5SVX - chains A and B; structure by X-ray diffraction, 1.56 A resolution.

# Chain A
Protein: MORC family CW-type zinc finger protein 3
Source organism: Homo sapiens
UniProtKB: Q14149 (MORC3_HUMAN); residues 1-48 here correspond to UniProt positions 407-454 (UniProt number = residue number + 406)
Sequence (49 residues; each row starts with the number of its first residue; numbering starts at 0):
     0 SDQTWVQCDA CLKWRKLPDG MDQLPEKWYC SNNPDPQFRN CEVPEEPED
Sequence notes: expression tag (0)
Bound ions: Zn2+: Cys7, Cys10, Cys29, Cys40
From the paper describing this entry:
  - mutagenesis - E47K (10-fold): decreased binding to H3K4me3
  - mutagenesis - W13K: abolished binding to H3K4me3
  - mutagenesis - C10S: abolished localization
  - mutagenesis - C10A, W13A: abolished localization to NBs
  - disease-associated variants - Q2H (80-fold), R14Q (200-fold), D18H: decreased binding to H3K4me3
  - disease-associated variants - P24S, D34Y, R38G, P43R: unchanged binding to H3K4me3
  - contacts within the chain: Arg14-Asn39 (hydrogen bond), Arg14-Val42 (hydrogen bond), Arg14-Pro43 (hydrogen bond)
  - mutagenesis - E47K (10-fold), E47R: decreased binding to H3K4me3 (chain B)
  - disease-associated variants - Q2H (80-fold), R14Q (200-fold), D18H: decreased binding to H3K4me3 (chain B)
  - disease-associated variants - P24S, D34Y, R38G, P43R: unchanged binding to H3K4me3 (chain B)

# Chain B
Protein: H3K4me3
Sequence (11 residues; numbered 1 to 11; the number before each row is that of its first residue):
     1 ARTKQTARKS T
Modified / non-standard residues: Lys4 (N-trimethyllysine; M3L)

# Interface between chain A and chain B
Residue-residue contacts - 29 pairs, chain A then chain B:
  Ser0(A) - Arg8(B)
  Ser0(A) - Thr11(B)  hydrogen bond (backbone-backbone)
  Asp1(A) - Thr6(B)
  Asp1(A) - Arg8(B)
  Gln2(A) - Lys4(B)
  Gln2(A) - Gln5(B)
  Gln2(A) - Thr6(B)  hydrogen bond (backbone-backbone)
  Gln2(A) - Arg8(B)  hydrogen bond
  Thr3(A) - Lys4(B)
  Thr3(A) - Gln5(B)  hydrogen bond
  Trp4(A) - Thr3(B)
  Trp4(A) - Lys4(B)  hydrogen bond (backbone-backbone)
  Trp4(A) - Thr6(B)  hydrogen bond
  Val5(A) - Ala1(B)  hydrophobic
  Val5(A) - Arg2(B)
  Gln6(A) - Arg2(B)  hydrogen bond (backbone-backbone)
  Trp13(A) - Arg2(B)
  Trp13(A) - Thr3(B)
  Trp13(A) - Lys4(B)
  Asp18(A) - Arg8(B)  salt bridge
  Leu23(A) - Ala1(B)  hydrophobic
  Leu23(A) - Thr3(B)
  Pro24(A) - Ala1(B)  hydrogen bond (backbone-backbone)
  Glu25(A) - Ala1(B)  hydrogen bond (backbone-backbone)
  Trp27(A) - Ala1(B)  hydrophobic
  Glu47(A) - Lys4(B)
  Asp48(A) - Ala7(B)
  Asp48(A) - Arg8(B)
  Asp48(A) - Lys9(B)
Interface residues without a listed pair, chain A (16 interface residues in all): Glu44
The authors on this interface:
  - pairs named by the authors: Gln2(A)-Arg8(B), Thr3(A)-Gln5(B) (hydrogen bond), Trp4(A)-Thr6(B) (hydrogen bond), Trp4(A)-Lys4(B) (cation-pi contact), Trp13(A)-Lys4(B) (cation-pi contact), Asp18(A)-Arg8(B) (salt bridge), Pro24(A)-Ala1(B) (hydrogen bond), Glu25(A)-Ala1(B) (hydrogen bond), Trp27(A)-Ala1(B) (hydrophobic contact), Glu44(A)-Lys4(B), Glu47(A)-Lys4(B), Asp48(A)-Lys9(B)
  - interface residues, chain A: Gln2(A), Trp4(A), Gln6(A)

# In short
The interface between chain A and chain B involves 16 residues on one side and 10 on the other; the contacts
include 9 hydrogen bonds and 1 salt bridge. Among the polar pairs are Asp18(A)-Arg8(B), Gln2(A)-Arg8(B) and
Thr3(A)-Gln5(B). The authors report contacts between Gln2(A) and Arg8(B), Glu44(A) and Lys4(B) and Glu47(A)
and Lys4(B) among others; hydrogen bonds between Thr3(A) and Gln5(B), Trp4(A) and Thr6(B) and Pro24(A) and
Ala1(B) among others; cation-pi contacts between Trp4(A) and Lys4(B) and Trp13(A) and Lys4(B). The paper
reports that E47K, E47R and Q2H of chain A, among others, reduce binding to H3K4me3 (chain B); interface
residues Gln2(A), Trp4(A) and Gln6(A); 13 substitutions were tested in all.
Chain A is MORC family CW-type zinc finger protein 3 (Homo sapiens) and chain B is H3K4me3; the structure,
MORC3 CW in complex with histone H3K4me3, was determined by X-ray diffraction (same publication as 5SVI and
5SVY).
